PDB entry 9PLO | electron microscopy, 2.74 A resolution | chains A and B of the 5 polymer chains in the assembly

[Chain A]
Protein: Guanine nucleotide-binding protein G(o) subunit alpha
Source organism: Homo sapiens
Notes: EC 3.6.5.-
Reference sequence: P09471 (GNAO_HUMAN); residues 1-354 here = UniProt positions 1-354
Sequence (354 residues; numbered 1 to 354; the number before each row is that of its first residue):
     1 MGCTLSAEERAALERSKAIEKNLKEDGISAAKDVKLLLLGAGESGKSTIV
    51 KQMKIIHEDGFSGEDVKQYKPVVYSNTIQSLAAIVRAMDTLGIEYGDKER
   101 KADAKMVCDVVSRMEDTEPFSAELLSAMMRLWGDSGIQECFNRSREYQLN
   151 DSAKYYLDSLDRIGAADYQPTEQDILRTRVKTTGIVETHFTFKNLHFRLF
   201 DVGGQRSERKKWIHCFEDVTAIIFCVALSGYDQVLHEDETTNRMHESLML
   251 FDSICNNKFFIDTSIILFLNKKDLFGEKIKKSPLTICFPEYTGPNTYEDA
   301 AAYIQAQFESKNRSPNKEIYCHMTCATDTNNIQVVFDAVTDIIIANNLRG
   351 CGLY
Not modelled in the structure: 1-3, 54-182
Curated features (UniProtKB/Swiss-Prot):
  - region: Lys35 to Thr48 (G1 motif), Asp174 to Thr182 (G2 motif), Phe197 to Arg206 (G3 motif), Ile266 to Asp273 (G4 motif), Thr324 to Thr329 (G5 motif)
  - binding site (GTP): Glu43, Lys46, Ser47, Thr48, Ser152, Leu176, Arg177, Thr178, Arg179, Asn270, Asp273, Cys325
  - binding site (Mg(2+)): Ser47, Thr182
  - modified residue: Arg179 (ADP-ribosylarginine), Gln205 (5-glutamyl histamine), Cys351 (ADP-ribosylcysteine)
  - lipidation: Gly2 (N-myristoyl glycine), Cys3 (S-palmitoyl cysteine), Cys351 (S-palmitoyl cysteine)
  - natural variant: Gly40 (G40R: In DEE17 and NEDIM; G40W: Found in a patient with intractable early-onset epilepsy), Ser47 (S47G: In NEDIM), Gln52 (Q52P: Found in a patient with intractable early-onset epilepsy; Q52R: In DEE17), Ile56 (I56T: In NEDIM), Asp174 (D174G: In DEE17), Thr191 to Phe197 (deletion: In DEE17), Gly203 (G203R: In DEE17), Arg209 (R209C: In DEE17 and NEDIM; R209G: In NEDIM; R209H: In NEDIM; R209L: In NEDIM), Ala227 (A227V: In NEDIM), Glu246 (E246G: In NEDIM; E246K: In NEDIM), Ile279 (I279N: In DEE17)
  - mutagenesis: Cys351 (C351A: Strong loss of binding to ADGRG3)

[Chain B]
Protein: Guanine nucleotide-binding protein G(I)/G(S)/G(T) subunit beta-1
Source organism: Homo sapiens
Reference sequence: P62873 (GBB1_HUMAN); residues 2-340 here = UniProt positions 2-340
Sequence (358 residues; each row starts with the number of its first residue; numbers below 1 keep their minus sign (Met-17 is residue -17)):
   -17 MHHHHHHLEVLFQGPGSSGSELDQLRQEAEQLKNQIRDARKACADATLSQ
    33 ITNNIDPVGRIQMRTRRTLRGHLAKIYAMHWGTDSRLLVSASQDGKLIIW
    83 DSYTTNKVHAIPLRSSWVMTCAYAPSGNYVACGGLDNICSIYNLKTREGN
   133 VRVSRELAGHTGYLSCCRFLDDNQIVTSSGDTTCALWDIETGQQTTTFTG
   183 HTGDVMSLSLAPDTRLFVSGACDASAKLWDVREGMCRQTFTGHESDINAI
   233 CFFPNGNAFATGSDDATCRLFDLRADQELMTYSHDNIICGITSVSFSKSG
   283 RLLLAGYDDFNCNVWDALKADRAGVLAGHDNRVSCLGVTDDGMAVATGSW
   333 DSFLKIWN
Not modelled in the structure: -17 to 5
Sequence notes: expression tag (-17 to 1)
Curated features (UniProtKB/Swiss-Prot):
  - modified residue: Ser2 (N-acetylserine), His266 (Phosphohistidine)
  - natural variant: Leu30 (L30F: In MRD42; uncertain significance), Arg52 (R52G: In MRD42), Gly64 (G64V: In MRD42), Asp76 (D76E: In MRD42; D76G: In MRD42), Gly77 (G77S: In MRD42), Lys78 (K78R: In MRD42), Ile80 (I80N: In MRD42; I80T: In MRD42), His91 (H91R: In MRD42; uncertain significance), Ala92 (A92T: In MRD42), Pro94 (P94S: In MRD42), Leu95 (L95P: In MRD42), Arg96 (R96L: In MRD42), 5 further natural variant entries in UniProt

[Chain A / chain B interface]
Contacting residue pairs - 44 pairs, chain A then chain B:
  Arg15(A) with Val90(B), hydrogen bond (side chain-backbone); His91(B)
  Ser16(A) with Asn88(B); Lys89(B), hydrogen bond (side chain-backbone)
  Ile19(A) with Lys89(B); Val90(B); Ala92(B), hydrophobic
  Glu20(A) with Lys89(B), salt bridge
  Leu23(A) with Gly53(B); Leu55(B); Lys78(B); Ile80(B), hydrophobic
  Gly27(A) with Leu55(B)
  Thr183(A) with Asn119(B)
  Gly184(A) with Asn119(B)
  Ile185(A) with Trp99(B); Leu117(B), hydrogen bond (backbone-backbone)
  Phe200(A) with Trp99(B), hydrophobic
  Gln205(A) with Leu117(B), hydrogen bond (side chain-backbone); Asn119(B), hydrogen bond; Tyr145(B)
  Ser207(A) with Tyr145(B); Gly162(B), hydrogen bond (side chain-backbone); Asp186(B)
  Glu208(A) with Asp186(B), hydrogen bond (backbone-side chain)
  Lys210(A) with Asp228(B), salt bridge
  Lys211(A) with Tyr145(B); Met188(B); Cys204(B), hydrogen bond; Asp228(B), salt bridge; Asn230(B); Asp246(B)
  Trp212(A) with Leu117(B), hydrophobic; Tyr145(B)
  His214(A) with Lys57(B), hydrogen bond (backbone-side chain); Tyr59(B), hydrogen bond; Trp332(B)
  Cys215(A) with Tyr59(B); Gln75(B); Trp99(B); Met101(B), hydrophobic
  Phe216(A) with Trp99(B), hydrophobic; Leu117(B), hydrophobic
  Lys258(A) with Arg314(B)
Interface residues without a listed pair, chain A (27 interface residues in all): Leu13, Asp26, Val202, Gly204, Glu217, Asp218, Phe259
Interface residues without a listed pair, chain B (30 interface residues in all): Asp118, His142, Thr143, Gly144

[In short]
27 residues of chain A and 30 residues of chain B are in contact; the contacts include 10 hydrogen bonds and 3
salt bridges. Polar contacts include Glu20(A)-Lys89(B), Lys210(A)-Asp228(B) and Lys211(A)-Asp228(B).
Chain A is Guanine nucleotide-binding protein G(o) subunit alpha and chain B is Guanine nucleotide-binding
protein G(I)/G(S)/G(T) subunit beta-1, both from Homo sapiens; the structure, Structure of alpha2a adrenergic
receptor in complex with Go heterotrimer, scFv16, and N-(5-methylnaphthalen-1-yl)pyridin-4-amine (compound
4905), was determined by electron microscopy.
